7CRO - chains E and A of the 11 polymer chains in the assembly; structure by electron microscopy, 3.75 A resolution.

[Chain E]
Name: Histone H3
Organism: Xenopus laevis
Reference sequence: Q92133 (Q92133_XENLA); residues 1-135 here correspond to UniProt positions 2-136 (UniProt number = residue number + 1)
Chain sequence (135 residues; each row starts with the number of its first residue):
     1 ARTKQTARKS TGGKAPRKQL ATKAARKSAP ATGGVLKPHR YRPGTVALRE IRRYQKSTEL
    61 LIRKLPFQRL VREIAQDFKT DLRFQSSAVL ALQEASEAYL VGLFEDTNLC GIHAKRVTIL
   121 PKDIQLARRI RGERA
Disordered / not traced: 1-36, 135
Sequence notes: engineered mutation Leu36 (Lys37 in Q92133), Leu90 (Met91 in Q92133), Leu120 (Met121 in Q92133)
Modified / non-standard residues: Leu36 (norleucine; NLE); Leu90 (norleucine; NLE); Leu120 (norleucine; NLE)
From the paper describing this entry:
  - mutagenesis - Y41A, R49A, R52A: decreased catalytic activity

[Chain A]
Molecule: 187-nt DNA strand
Organism: Xenopus laevis
Sequence (187 nucleotides; each row starts with the number of its first residue):
     1 ATCGGGTGAT GCCCGATCCC CTGGAGAATC CCGGTGCCGA GGCCGCTCAA TTGGTCGTAG
    61 ACAGCTCTAG CACCGCTTAA ACGCACGTAC GCGCTGTCCC CCGCGTTTTA ACCGCCAAGG
   121 GGATTACTCC CTAGTCTCCA GGCACGTGTC AGATATATAC ATCCTGTTCC AGTGCCGGTG
   181 TCGCGAT
Disordered / not traced: 1-10, 179-187

[Chain E / chain A interface]
Residue-residue contacts - 10 pairs, chain E then chain A:
  Arg42(E) - DA89(A)  phosphate contact
  Arg42(E) - DC164(A)  phosphate contact
  Arg72(E) - DC71(A)  salt bridge to the phosphate
  Arg83(E) - DC71(A)  phosphate contact
  Phe84(E) - DG70(A)  sugar contact
  Phe84(E) - DC71(A)  hydrogen bond to the phosphate
  Ser86(E) - DG70(A)  hydrogen bond to the phosphate
  Arg116(E) - DG91(A)  phosphate contact
  Val117(E) - DG91(A)  hydrogen bond to the phosphate
  Thr118(E) - DG91(A)  hydrogen bond to the phosphate
Other interface residues (no listed pair), chain E (15 interface residues in all): His39, Tyr41, Pro43, Thr45, Arg63, Gln85, Leu120
Other interface residues (no listed pair), chain A (9 interface residues in all): DA80, DC90, DC92, DC163

[In short]
The interface between chain E and chain A involves 15 residues on one side and 9 on the other; the contacts
include 4 hydrogen bonds and 1 salt bridge. Among the polar pairs are Phe84(E)-DC71(A), Ser86(E)-DG70(A) and
Val117(E)-DG91(A). The paper reports that Y41A, R49A and R52A of chain E reduce catalytic activity.
Here chain E is Histone H3 and chain A is a 187-nt DNA strand, both from Xenopus laevis. Entry 7CRO (NSD2
bearing E1099K/T1150A dual mutation in complex with 187-bp NCP) was determined by electron microscopy,
deposited together with 7CRP, 7CRQ and 7CRR.
